6S7H - chain A; structure by X-ray diffraction, 1.85 A resolution.

== Chain A ==
Molecule: 5'-nucleotidase
From: Homo sapiens
Notes: EC 3.1.3.5
UniProt: P21589 (5NTD_HUMAN); numbering as in UniProt (aligned over 27-549)
Sequence (532 residues; row label = number of the first residue in the row):
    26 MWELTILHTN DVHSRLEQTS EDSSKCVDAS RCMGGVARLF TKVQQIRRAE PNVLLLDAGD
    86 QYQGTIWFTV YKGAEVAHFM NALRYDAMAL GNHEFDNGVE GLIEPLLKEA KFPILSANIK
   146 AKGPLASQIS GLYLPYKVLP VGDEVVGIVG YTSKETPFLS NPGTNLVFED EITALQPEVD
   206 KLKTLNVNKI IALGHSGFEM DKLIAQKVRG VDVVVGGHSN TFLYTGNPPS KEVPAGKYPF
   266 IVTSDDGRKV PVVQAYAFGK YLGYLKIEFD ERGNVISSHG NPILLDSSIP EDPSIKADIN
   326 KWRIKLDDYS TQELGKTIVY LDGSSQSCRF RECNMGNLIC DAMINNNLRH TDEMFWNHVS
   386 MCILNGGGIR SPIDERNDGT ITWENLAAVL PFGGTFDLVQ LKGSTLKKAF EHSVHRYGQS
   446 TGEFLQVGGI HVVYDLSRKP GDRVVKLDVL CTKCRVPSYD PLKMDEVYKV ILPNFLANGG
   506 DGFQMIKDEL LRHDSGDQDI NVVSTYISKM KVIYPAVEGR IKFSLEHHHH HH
Unresolved in the structure: 375-381, 552-557
Disulfides: Cys51-Cys57, Cys353-Cys358, Cys365-Cys387, Cys476-Cys479
Sequence notes: initiating methionine (26); engineered mutation Asp53 (Asn in P21589), Asp311 (Asn in P21589), Asp333 (Asn in P21589), Asp403 (Asn in P21589); expression tag (550-557)
Ion coordination: Zn2+ site 1: Asp36, His38, Asp85 (together with KYW); Zn2+ site 2: Asp85, Asn117, His220, His243 (together with KYW); Ca2+: Asn213, Asp237, Gly298
Ligand contacts: KYW ((N6,N6)-methyl,benzyl-C2-chloro-(alpha,beta)-methylene-ADP): Asp36, His38, Asp85, Asn117, His118, Asp121, Leu184, Ser185, Asn186, His220, His243, Asn245, Arg354, Asn390, Gly392, Gly393, Arg395, Phe417, Gly447, Glu448, Pro498, Phe500, Asp506
Curated features (UniProtKB/Swiss-Prot):
  - binding site (Zn(2+)): Asp36, His38, Asp85, Asn117, His220, His243
  - binding site (AMP): Arg354, Asn390, Arg395, Phe417, Phe500, Asp506
  - binding site (IMP): Arg354, Asn390, Arg395, Phe417, Phe500, Asp506
  - site (Transition state stabilizer): His118, Asp121
  - lipidation: Ser549 (GPI-anchor amidated serine)
  - natural variant: Cys358 (C358Y: In CALJA)
What the authors report for this chain:
  - binding site for KYW: Asn390, Phe417, Phe500

== Summary ==
Chain A binds compound KYW. Asp36, His38 and Asp85 form the Zn2+ site 1. The Zn2+ site 2 is built by Asp85,
Asn117, His220 and His243. Curated annotation (UniProt) lists 6 Zn2+-binding residues, 6 AMP-binding residues
and 6 IMP-binding residues. From the paper: a binding site for KYW at Asn390, Phe417 and Phe500.
Chain A is 5'-nucleotidase (Homo sapiens); the structure, Human CD73 (5'-nucleotidase) in complex with
PSB12489 (an AOPCP derivative) in the closed state, was determined by X-ray diffraction, deposited together
with 6S7F.
